Entry 3SJJ (X-ray diffraction, 2.38 A resolution); this record covers chains A and P of the 3 polymer chains in the assembly.

Chain A:
Molecule: DNA polymerase
From: Enterobacteria phage RB69
Notes: EC 2.7.7.7
UniProtKB: Q38087 (DPOL_BPR69); numbering as in UniProt (aligned over 1-903)
Amino-acid sequence (903 residues; each row starts with the number of its first residue):
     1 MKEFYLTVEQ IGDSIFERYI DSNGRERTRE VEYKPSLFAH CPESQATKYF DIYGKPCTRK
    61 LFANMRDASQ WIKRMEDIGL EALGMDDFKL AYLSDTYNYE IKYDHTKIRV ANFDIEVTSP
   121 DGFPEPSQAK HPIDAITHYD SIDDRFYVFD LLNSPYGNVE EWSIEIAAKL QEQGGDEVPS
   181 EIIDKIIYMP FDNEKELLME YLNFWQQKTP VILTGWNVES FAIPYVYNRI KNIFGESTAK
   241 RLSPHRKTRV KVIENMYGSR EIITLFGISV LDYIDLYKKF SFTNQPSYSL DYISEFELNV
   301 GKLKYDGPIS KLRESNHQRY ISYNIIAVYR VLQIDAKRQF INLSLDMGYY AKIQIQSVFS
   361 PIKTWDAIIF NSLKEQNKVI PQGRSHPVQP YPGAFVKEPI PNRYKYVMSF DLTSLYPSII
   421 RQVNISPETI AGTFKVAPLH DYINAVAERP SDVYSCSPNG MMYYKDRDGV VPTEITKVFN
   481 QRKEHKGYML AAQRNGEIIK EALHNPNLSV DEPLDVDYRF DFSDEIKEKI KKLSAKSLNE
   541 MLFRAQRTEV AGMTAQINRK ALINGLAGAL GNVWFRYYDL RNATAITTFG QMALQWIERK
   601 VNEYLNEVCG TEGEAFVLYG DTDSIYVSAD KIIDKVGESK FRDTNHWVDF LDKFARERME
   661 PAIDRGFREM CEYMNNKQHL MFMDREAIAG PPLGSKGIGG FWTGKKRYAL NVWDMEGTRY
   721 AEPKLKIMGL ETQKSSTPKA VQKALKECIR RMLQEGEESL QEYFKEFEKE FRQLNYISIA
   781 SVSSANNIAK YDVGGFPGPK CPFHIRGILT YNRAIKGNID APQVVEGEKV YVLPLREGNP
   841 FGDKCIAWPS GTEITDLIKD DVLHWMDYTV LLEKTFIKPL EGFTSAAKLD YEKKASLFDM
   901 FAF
Not modelled in the structure: 902-903
Construct notes: engineered mutation Ala222 (Asp in Q38087), Ala327 (Asp in Q38087), Ala561 (Leu in Q38087), Gly565 (Ser in Q38087), Ala567 (Tyr in Q38087); conflict Ala902 (Asp in Q38087)
Ion coordination: Mn2+ site 1: Asp114, Glu116; Mn2+ site 2 near Glu160 (its only coordinating residue here); Mn2+ site 3 near Glu172 (its only coordinating residue here); Mn2+ site 4: Asp411, Leu412, Asp623 (together with DUP); Mn2+ site 5: Asp411, Asp623 (together with DUP) (shared with DC115(P) of chain P); Mn2+ site 6 near Glu686 (its only coordinating residue here)
Ligand contacts: DUP (2'-deoxyuridine 5'-alpha,beta-imido-triphosphate): Asp411, Leu412, Thr413, Ser414, Leu415, Tyr416, Pro417, Arg482, Lys560, Asn564, Thr622, Asp623
UniProt features mapped onto this chain:
  - region: Thr248 to Thr264 (Beta hairpin), Lys705 to Tyr708 (Binding of DNA in B-conformation), Leu897 to Phe901, Phe903 (Interaction with the polymerase clamp)
  - binding site (Mg(2+)): Asp114, Glu116, Asp411, Leu412, Asp623
  - binding site (substrate): Ser414 to Tyr416, Arg482, Lys560
  - site: Asp621 (Optimization of metal coordination by the polymerase active site), Lys706 (Optimization of metal coordination by the polymerase active site), Asp714 (Essential for viral replication)

Chain P:
Molecule: 13-nt DNA strand
Sequence (13 nucleotides; numbered 103 to 115; the number before each row is that of its first residue):
   103 GCGGACTGCT TAC
Ion coordination: Mn2+: DC115 (together with DUP) (shared with Asp411(A), Asp623(A) of chain A)

How chain A and chain P interact:
Residue-residue contacts (24):
  Asn284(A) with DT112(P), phosphate contact; DT113(P), hydrogen bond to the phosphate
  Asp621(A) with DC115(P), sugar contact
  Thr622(A) with DC115(P), phosphate contact
  Asp623(A) with DC115(P), phosphate contact
  Lys706(A) with DA114(P), hydrogen bond to the base
  Tyr708(A) with DC115(P), hydrogen bond to the phosphate
  Met728(A) with DA114(P), phosphate contact; DC115(P), phosphate contact
  Gly729(A) with DT113(P), phosphate contact; DA114(P), hydrogen bond to the phosphate
  Gln733(A) with DT113(P), phosphate contact
  Lys734(A) with DT113(P), phosphate contact
  Ser735(A) with DT112(P), phosphate contact; DT113(P), hydrogen bond to the phosphate
  Ser783(A) with DT112(P), phosphate contact
  Ser784(A) with DC111(P), phosphate contact; DT112(P), hydrogen bond to the phosphate
  Asn786(A) with DC111(P), hydrogen bond to the phosphate
  Lys790(A) with DG110(P), salt bridge to the phosphate
  Tyr791(A) with DT109(P), phosphate contact; DG110(P), hydrogen bond to the phosphate
  His804(A) with DG110(P), phosphate contact; DC111(P), salt bridge to the phosphate
Interface residues without a listed pair, chain A (23 interface residues in all): Tyr626, Ile727, Ser736, Ala785, Asn787, Pro802

Overview:
The interface between chain A and chain P involves 23 residues on one side and 7 on the other, with 8 hydrogen
bonds and 2 salt bridges. Polar contacts include Lys706(A)-DA114(P), Asn284(A)-DT113(P) and
Tyr708(A)-DC115(P). Ligands of chain A: compound DUP.
Here chain A is DNA polymerase (Enterobacteria phage RB69) and chain P is a 13-nt DNA strand. Entry 3SJJ (RB69
DNA Polymerase Triple Mutant (L561A/S565G/Y567A) Ternary Complex with dUpNpp and a Deoxy-terminated Primer in
the ...) was determined by X-ray diffraction together with 3S9H, 3SCX, 3SI6, 3SNN, 3SPY, 3SPZ, 3SQ0 and 3SQ1
from the same study.
